3ZGZ - chains A and B; structure by X-ray diffraction, 2.40 A resolution.

== Chain A ==
Name: Leucine--tRNA ligase
Organism: Escherichia coli
Notes: EC 6.1.1.4
UniProt: P07813 (SYL_ECOLI); numbering as in UniProt (aligned over 1-860)
Sequence (880 residues; each row starts with the number of its first residue; numbers below 1 keep their minus sign (Met-19 is residue -19)):
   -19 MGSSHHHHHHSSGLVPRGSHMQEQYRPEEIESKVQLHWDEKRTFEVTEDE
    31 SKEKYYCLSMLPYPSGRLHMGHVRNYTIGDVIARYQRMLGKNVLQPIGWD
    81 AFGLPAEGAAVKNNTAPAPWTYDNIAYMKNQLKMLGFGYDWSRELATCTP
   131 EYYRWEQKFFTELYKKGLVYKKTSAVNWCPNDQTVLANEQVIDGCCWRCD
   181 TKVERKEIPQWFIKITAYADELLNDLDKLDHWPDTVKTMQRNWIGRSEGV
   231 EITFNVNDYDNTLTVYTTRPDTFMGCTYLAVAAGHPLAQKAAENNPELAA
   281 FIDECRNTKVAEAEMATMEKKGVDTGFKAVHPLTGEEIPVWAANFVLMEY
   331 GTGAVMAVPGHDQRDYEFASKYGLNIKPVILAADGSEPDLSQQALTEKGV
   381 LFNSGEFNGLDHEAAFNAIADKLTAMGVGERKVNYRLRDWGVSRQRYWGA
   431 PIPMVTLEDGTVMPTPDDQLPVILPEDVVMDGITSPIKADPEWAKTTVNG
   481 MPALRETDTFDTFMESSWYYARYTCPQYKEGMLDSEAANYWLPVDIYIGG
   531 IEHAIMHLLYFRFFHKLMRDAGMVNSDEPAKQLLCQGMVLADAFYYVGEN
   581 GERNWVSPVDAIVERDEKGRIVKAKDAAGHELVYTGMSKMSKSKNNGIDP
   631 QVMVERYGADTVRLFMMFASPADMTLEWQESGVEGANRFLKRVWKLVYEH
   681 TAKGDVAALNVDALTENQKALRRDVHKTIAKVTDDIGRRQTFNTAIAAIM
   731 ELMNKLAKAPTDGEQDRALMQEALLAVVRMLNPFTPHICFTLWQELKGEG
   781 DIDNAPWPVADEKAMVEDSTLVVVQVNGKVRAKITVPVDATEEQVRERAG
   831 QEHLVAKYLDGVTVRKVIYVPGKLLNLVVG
Not modelled in the structure: -19 to 0
Construct notes: expression tag (-19 to 0)
Bound ions: Zn2+: Cys159, Cys179
Residues lining bound ligands: 84T ([(2S,4S,5R)-5-(6-aminopurin-9-yl)-4-oxidanyl-oxolan-2-yl]methoxy-N-[(2S,3R)-4-methyl-2,3-bis(oxidanyl)pentanoyl]phosphonamidic acid): Met40, Leu41, Pro42, Tyr43, His49, Gly51, His52, Asn55, Tyr56, Asp80, Phe493, Ser496, Tyr499, Tyr527, Gly529, Gly530, Glu532, His533, His537, Gln566, Gly567, Met568, Val569, Lys619, Met620, Lys622
Swiss-Prot annotation at these positions:
  - motif: Pro42 to His52 ('HIGH' region), Lys619 to Ser623 ('KMSKS' region)
  - binding site (ATP): Lys622
What the authors report for this chain:
  - binding site for 84T: Leu41, His52, Asp80, Phe493, Gly530, Glu532, His533, His537, Gln566, Val569, Met620, Lys622
  - conformationally variable residues (side-chain flip): Lys622

== Chain B ==
Molecule: Trna-leu uaa isoacceptor
Sequence (88 nucleotides; numbered 0 to 76 plus 11 insertion-coded residues; the number before each row is that of its first residue; a row labelled like 47A-47J holds insertion residues (47A, then the next letters in order); numbering starts at 0):
     0 GGCCCGGAUGGUGGAAUCGGU
   20A A
    21 GACACAAGGGAUUUAAAAUCCCUCGGC
47A-47J GUUCGCGCUG
    48 UGCGGGUUCAAGUCCCGCUCCGGGCACCA
Not modelled in the structure: 33-38
Bound ions: Mg2+ site 1: U8, G9; Mg2+ site 2 near U8 (its only coordinating residue here); Mg2+ site 3 near U20 (its only coordinating residue here); Mg2+ site 4: U48, C50

== How chain A and chain B interact ==
Pairs across the interface - 116 pairs, chain A then chain B:
  Tyr43(A) - A76(B)  phosphate contact
  Asp80(A) - A76(B)  phosphate contact
  Gly83(A) - A76(B)  phosphate contact
  Leu84(A) - C75(B)  phosphate contact
  Leu84(A) - A76(B)  hydrogen bond to the phosphate
  Pro85(A) - A76(B)  sugar contact
  Val156(A) - C74(B)  base contact
  Asn157(A) - C74(B)  sugar contact
  Val165(A) - C74(B)  base contact
  Ala167(A) - C74(B)  sugar contact
  Ala167(A) - C75(B)  sugar contact
  Asn168(A) - C74(B)  hydrogen bond to the sugar
  Asn168(A) - C75(B)  phosphate contact
  Glu169(A) - C75(B)  hydrogen bond to the phosphate
  Gln190(A) - C74(B)  hydrogen bond to the base
  Thr215(A) - C4(B)  sugar contact
  Thr215(A) - G5(B)  phosphate contact
  Thr218(A) - C4(B)  sugar contact
  Met219(A) - C4(B)  sugar contact
  Met219(A) - G70(B)  base contact
  Asn222(A) - C3(B)  hydrogen bond to the sugar
  Trp223(A) - C72(B)  sugar contact
  Trp223(A) - A73(B)  base contact
  Ala291(A) - A73(B)  phosphate contact
  Glu292(A) - G1(B)  hydrogen bond to the base
  Glu292(A) - C72(B)  hydrogen bond to the sugar
  Glu292(A) - A73(B)  hydrogen bond to the phosphate
  Ala293(A) - G1(B)  base contact
  Ala293(A) - C72(B)  base contact
  Ala296(A) - G1(B)  base contact
  Arg416(A) - A73(B)  hydrogen bond to the base
  Leu417(A) - A73(B)  base contact
  Arg418(A) - A73(B)  hydrogen bond to the base
  Ser423(A) - C74(B)  base contact
  Arg424(A) - C74(B)  salt bridge to the phosphate
  Gln425(A) - C74(B)  hydrogen bond to the base
  Arg426(A) - C74(B)  hydrogen bond to the base
  Arg426(A) - A76(B)  salt bridge to the phosphate
  Thr492(A) - A76(B)  phosphate contact
  Phe493(A) - A76(B)  base contact
  Ile531(A) - G70(B)  sugar contact
  Glu532(A) - G70(B)  sugar contact
  Glu532(A) - G71(B)  sugar contact
  Glu532(A) - A76(B)  base contact
  His533(A) - A76(B)  base contact
  Ile535(A) - G71(B)  sugar contact
  Met536(A) - A73(B)  sugar contact
  Met568(A) - G70(B)  sugar contact
  Leu570(A) - G69(B)  sugar contact
  Arg600(A) - C68(B)  salt bridge to the phosphate
  Gly616(A) - G69(B)  phosphate contact
  Met617(A) - G69(B)  sugar contact
  Ser618(A) - G69(B)  phosphate contact
  Ser618(A) - G70(B)  phosphate contact
  Lys619(A) - G70(B)  hydrogen bond to the phosphate
  Lys619(A) - G71(B)  salt bridge to the phosphate
  Lys619(A) - C75(B)  hydrogen bond to the base
  Lys619(A) - A76(B)  base contact
  Lys622(A) - C75(B)  sugar contact
  Lys622(A) - A76(B)  hydrogen bond to the sugar
  Phe648(A) - G12(B)  base contact
  Phe648(A) - C23(B)  base contact
  Phe648(A) - A24(B)  sugar contact
  Ala649(A) - G12(B)  hydrogen bond to the sugar
  Ala649(A) - G13(B)  phosphate contact
  Ser650(A) - G13(B)  phosphate contact
  Pro651(A) - G13(B)  phosphate contact
  Pro651(A) - A14(B)  phosphate contact
  Met654(A) - G13(B)  sugar contact
  Met654(A) - A14(B)  phosphate contact
  Gln659(A) - U11(B)  hydrogen bond to the sugar
  Gln659(A) - G12(B)  sugar contact
  Ser661(A) - C25(B)  sugar contact
  Gly662(A) - C25(B)  hydrogen bond to the sugar
  Glu664(A) - A26(B)  phosphate contact
  Gly665(A) - A24(B)  sugar contact
  Gly665(A) - C25(B)  sugar contact
  Arg668(A) - C25(B)  salt bridge to the phosphate
  Arg668(A) - A26(B)  salt bridge to the phosphate
  Arg672(A) - A24(B)  salt bridge to the phosphate
  Lys675(A) - U39(B)  sugar contact
  Lys711(A) - U16(B)  hydrogen bond to the base
  Asp714(A) - U16(B)  base contact
  Arg718(A) - U16(B)  hydrogen bond to the base
  Arg719(A) - A15(B)  salt bridge to the phosphate
  Arg719(A) - U16(B)  hydrogen bond to the sugar
  Asn723(A) - G13(B)  hydrogen bond to the phosphate
  Asn723(A) - A14(B)  hydrogen bond to the phosphate
  Thr724(A) - A14(B)  phosphate contact
  Thr724(A) - A15(B)  phosphate contact
  Ala727(A) - A22(B)  base contact
  Ala727(A) - C23(B)  sugar contact
  Met730(A) - C23(B)  hydrogen bond to the sugar
  Glu731(A) - C23(B)  sugar contact
  Asn734(A) - C23(B)  phosphate contact
  Asn734(A) - A24(B)  hydrogen bond to the phosphate
  Leu801(A) - U20(B)  base contact
  Val803(A) - U20(B)  base contact
  Gln805(A) - U20(B)  sugar contact
  Lys809(A) - C47H(B)  salt bridge to the phosphate
  Lys809(A) - U47I(B)  salt bridge to the phosphate
  Val810(A) - U20(B)  phosphate contact
  Arg811(A) - C47H(B)  salt bridge to the phosphate
  Lys813(A) - U20(B)  hydrogen bond to the base
  His833(A) - C47F(B)  salt bridge to the phosphate
  Leu834(A) - G47G(B)  phosphate contact
  Lys837(A) - C47F(B)  hydrogen bond to the phosphate
  Lys837(A) - G47G(B)  salt bridge to the phosphate
  Tyr838(A) - G47G(B)  hydrogen bond to the phosphate
  Lys846(A) - C56(B)  sugar contact
  Ile848(A) - G19(B)  base contact
  Ile848(A) - C56(B)  base contact
  Val850(A) - G19(B)  base contact
  Leu854(A) - G19(B)  sugar contact
  Asn856(A) - C56(B)  hydrogen bond to the base
  Val858(A) - C56(B)  sugar contact
Also at the interface, not in a pair above, chain A (89 interface residues in all): Leu166, Thr297, Gly421, Ser623, Thr655, Asp715
Also at the interface, not in a pair above, chain B (35 interface residues in all): C2, A20A, C40
Interface features reported in the paper:
  - residue pairs: Asp80(A)-A76(B) (water-mediated contact), Ser496(A)-A76(B) (water-mediated contact), Lys619(A)-C75(B) (hydrogen bond), Lys619(A)-G71(B) (hydrogen bond)

== Overview ==
Chain A and chain B form an interface of 89 and 35 residues respectively; the contacts include 29 hydrogen
bonds and 13 salt bridges. Polar pairs include Gln190(A)-C74(B), Glu292(A)-G1(B) and Arg416(A)-A73(B). The
authors report water-mediated contacts between Asp80(A) and A76(B) and Ser496(A) and A76(B); hydrogen bonds
between Lys619(A) and C75(B) and Lys619(A) and G71(B). From the paper: a binding site for 84T at Leu41(A),
His52(A) and Asp80(A) among others; conformational variability at Lys622(A).
Chain A is Leucine--tRNA ligase (Escherichia coli) and chain B is Trna-leu uaa isoacceptor; the structure,
Ternary complex of E. coli leucyl-tRNA synthetase, tRNA(leu) and toxic moiety from agrocin 84 (TM84) in ...,
was determined by X-ray diffraction.
